8T20 - chains C and D of the 5 polymer chains in the assembly; structure by electron microscopy, 3.36 A resolution.

== Chain C ==
Name: Spike glycoprotein
Source organism: Severe acute respiratory syndrome coronavirus 2
UniProtKB: P0DTC2 (SPIKE_SARS2); numbering as in UniProt; present here: 1-88, 91-527, 532-1208
Amino-acid sequence (1269 residues; numbered 1 to 1271 plus 4 insertion-coded residues; 6 numbers in that range are skipped by the numbering (no residue carries them; nothing is unmodelled there); the number before each row is that of its first residue; a row labelled like 544A-544D holds insertion residues (544A, then the next letters in order)):
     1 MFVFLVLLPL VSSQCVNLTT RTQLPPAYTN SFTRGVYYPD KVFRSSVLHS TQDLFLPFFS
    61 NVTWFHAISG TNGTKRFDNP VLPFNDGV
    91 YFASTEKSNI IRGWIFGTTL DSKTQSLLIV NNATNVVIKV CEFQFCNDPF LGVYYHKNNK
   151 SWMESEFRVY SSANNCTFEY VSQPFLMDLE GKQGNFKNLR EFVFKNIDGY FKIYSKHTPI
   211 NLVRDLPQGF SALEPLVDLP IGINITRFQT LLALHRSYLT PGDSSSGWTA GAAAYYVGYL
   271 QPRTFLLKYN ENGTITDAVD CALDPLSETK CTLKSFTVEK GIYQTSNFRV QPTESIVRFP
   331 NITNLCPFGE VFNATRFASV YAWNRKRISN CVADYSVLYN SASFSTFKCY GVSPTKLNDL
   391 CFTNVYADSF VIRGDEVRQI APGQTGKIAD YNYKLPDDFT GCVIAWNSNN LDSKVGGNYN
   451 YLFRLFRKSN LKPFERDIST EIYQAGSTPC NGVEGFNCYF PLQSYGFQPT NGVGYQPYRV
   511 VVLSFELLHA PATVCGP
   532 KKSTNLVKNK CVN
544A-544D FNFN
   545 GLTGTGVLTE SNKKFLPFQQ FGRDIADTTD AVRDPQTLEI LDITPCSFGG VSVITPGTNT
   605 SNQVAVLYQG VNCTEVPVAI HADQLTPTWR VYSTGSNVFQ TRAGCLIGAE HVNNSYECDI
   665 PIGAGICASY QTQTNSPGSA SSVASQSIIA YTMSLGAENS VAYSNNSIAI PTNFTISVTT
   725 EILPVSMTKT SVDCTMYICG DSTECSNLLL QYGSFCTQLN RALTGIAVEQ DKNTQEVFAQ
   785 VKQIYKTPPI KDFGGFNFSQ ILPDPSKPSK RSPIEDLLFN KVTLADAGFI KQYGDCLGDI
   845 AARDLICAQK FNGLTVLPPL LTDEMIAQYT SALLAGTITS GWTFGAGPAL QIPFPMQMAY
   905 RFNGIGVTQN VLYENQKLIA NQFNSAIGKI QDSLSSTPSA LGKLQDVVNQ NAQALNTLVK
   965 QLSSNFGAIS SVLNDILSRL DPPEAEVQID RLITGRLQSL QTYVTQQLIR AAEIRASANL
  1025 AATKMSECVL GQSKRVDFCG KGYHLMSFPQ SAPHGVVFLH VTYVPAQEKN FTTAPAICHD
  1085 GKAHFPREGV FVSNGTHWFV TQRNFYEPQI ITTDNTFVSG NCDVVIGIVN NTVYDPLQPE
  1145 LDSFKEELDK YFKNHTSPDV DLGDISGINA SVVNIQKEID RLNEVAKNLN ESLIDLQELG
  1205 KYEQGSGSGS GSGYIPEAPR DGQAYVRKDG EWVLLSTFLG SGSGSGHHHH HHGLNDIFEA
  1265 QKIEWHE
Not modelled in the structure: 1-26, 69-77, 144-164, 173-185, 246-262, 321-334, 366-374, 532-543, 544A-544D, 621-640, 677-688, 828-853, 1148-1271
Sequence notes: variant Phe-453 (Tyr in P0DTC2); engineered mutation Gly-614 (Asp in P0DTC2), Gly-682 (Arg in P0DTC2), Ser-683 (Arg in P0DTC2), Ser-685 (Arg in P0DTC2), Pro-817 (Phe in P0DTC2), Pro-892 (Ala in P0DTC2), Pro-899 (Ala in P0DTC2), Pro-942 (Ala in P0DTC2), Pro-986 (Lys in P0DTC2), Pro-987 (Val in P0DTC2); expression tag (1209-1271)
Disulfides: Cys-131/Cys-166, Cys-291/Cys-301, Cys-336/Cys-361, Cys-379/Cys-432, Cys-480/Cys-488, Cys-617/Cys-649, Cys-662/Cys-671, Cys-738/Cys-760, Cys-743/Cys-749, Cys-1032/Cys-1043, Cys-1082/Cys-1126
Curated features (UniProtKB/Swiss-Prot):
  - region: Asn-280 to Cys-301 (Putative superantigen), Arg-403 to Asp-405 (Integrin-binding motif), Asn-448 to Leu-452, Arg-454 to Phe-456 (Immunodominant HLA epitope recognized by the CD8+), Pro-681, Ala-684 (Putative superantigen), Ser-816 to Tyr-837 (Fusion peptide 1), Lys-835 to Phe-855 (Fusion peptide 2), Asp-1163 to Glu-1202 (Heptad repeat 2)
  - site: Arg-815, Ser-816 (Cleavage)
  - glycosylation: Asn-17 (N-linked (GlcNAc...) (complex) asparagine), Asn-61 (N-linked (GlcNAc...) (hybrid) asparagine), Asn-122 (N-linked (GlcNAc...) (hybrid) asparagine), Asn-149 (N-linked (GlcNAc...) (complex) asparagine), Asn-165 (N-linked (GlcNAc...) (complex) asparagine), Asn-234 (N-linked (GlcNAc...) (high mannose) asparagine), Asn-282 (N-linked (GlcNAc...) (complex) asparagine), Thr-323 (O-linked (GalNAc) threonine), Ser-325 (O-linked (HexNAc...) serine), Asn-331 (N-linked (GlcNAc...) (complex) asparagine), Asn-343 (N-linked (GlcNAc...) (complex) asparagine), Asn-603 (N-linked (GlcNAc...) (hybrid) asparagine), Asn-616 (N-linked (GlcNAc...) (complex) asparagine), Asn-657 (N-linked (GlcNAc...) (complex) asparagine), Thr-676 (O-linked (GlcNAc...) threonine), Thr-678 (O-linked (GlcNAc...) threonine), Asn-709 (N-linked (GlcNAc...) (high mannose) asparagine), Asn-717 (N-linked (GlcNAc...) (hybrid) asparagine), Asn-801 (N-linked (GlcNAc...) (hybrid) asparagine), Asn-1074 (N-linked (GlcNAc...) (hybrid) asparagine) and 5 more in UniProt
  - natural variant: Leu-5 (L5F: In strain: Iota/B.1.526), Ser-13 (S13I: In strain: Epsilon/B.1.427/B.1.429), Leu-18 (L18F: In strain: Beta/B.1.351, Gamma/P.1 and 1 more), Thr-19 (T19I: In strain: Omicron/BQ.1.1, Omicron/XBB.1.5 and 1 more; T19R: In strain: Delta/B.1.617.2, Omicron/BA.2 and 4 more), Thr-20 (T20N: In strain: Gamma/P.1), Leu-24 to Ala-27 (sequence variant, change not given here; In strain: Omicron/BA.2, Omicron/BA.2.12.1 and 6 more), Pro-26 (P26S: In strain: Gamma/P.1), Gln-52 (Q52H: In strain: Omicron/EG.5.1), Ala-67 (A67V: In strain: Eta/B.1.525, Omicron/BA.1), Thr-95 (T95I: In strain: Iota/B.1.526, Mu/B.1.621 and 2 more), Arg-102 (R102I: In strain: A23.1), Asp-138 (D138Y: In strain: Gamma/P.1), 77 further natural variant entries in UniProt
  - mutagenesis: Asn-121 (N121Q: Partial loss of biliverdin affinity), Arg-190 (R190K: Partial loss of biliverdin affinity), Asn-234 (N234Q: Increased resistance to neutralizing antibodies), Asn-331 (N331Q: Reduced viral infectivity), Asn-343 (N343Q: Reduced viral infectivity), Leu-452 (L452R: Increased resistance to neutralizing antibodies. Decreases HLA binding to NF9 epitope. Increased binding affinity to human ACE2), Ala-475 (A475V: Increased resistance to neutralizing antibodies), Val-483 (V483A: Increased resistance to neutralizing antibodies), Glu-484 (E484D: Increased replication in human TMEM106B overexpressing cells), Phe-490 (F490L: Increased resistance to neutralizing antibodies and human covalescent sera neutralization), Gln-493 (Q493N: Reduced host ACE2-binding affinity in vitro; Q493Y: Reduced host ACE2-binding affinity in vitro), Asn-501 (N501T: Reduced host ACE2-binding affinity in vitro; N501Y: Increased binding affinity to human ACE2), 9 further mutagenesis entries in UniProt

== Chain D ==
Name: Angiotensin-converting enzyme
Source organism: Neovison vison
UniProtKB: A0A7T0Q2W2 (A0A7T0Q2W2_NEOVI); residue numbers follow UniProt; this construct covers 1-739
Amino-acid sequence (771 residues; each row starts with the number of its first residue):
     1 MLGSSWLLLS LAALTAAQST TEDLAKTFLE KFNYEAEELS YQNSLASWNY NTNITDENIQ
    61 KMNIAGAKWS AFYEEESQHA KTYPLEEIQD PIIKRQLRAL QQSGSSVLSA DKRERLNTIL
   121 NAMSTIYSTG KACNPNNPQE CLLLEPGLDD IMENSKDYNE RLWAWEGWRS EVGKQLRPLY
   181 EEYVALKNEM ARANNYEDYG DYWRGDYEEE WADGYNYSRN QLIEDVEHTF TQIKPLYEHL
   241 HAYVRAKLMD AYPSRISPTG CLPAHLLGDM WGRFWTNLYP LMVPFGQKPN IDVTDAMVNQ
   301 SWDARRIFKE AEKFFVSVGL PNMTEGFWQN SMLTEPGDNR KVVCHPTAWD LGKHDFRIKM
   361 CTKVTMDDFL TAHHEMGHIQ YDMAYAAQPF LLRNGANEGF HEAVGEIMSL SAATPNHLKN
   421 IGLLPPDFSE DSETDINFLL KQALTIVGTL PFTYMLEKWR WMVFKGEIPK EQWMQKWWEM
   481 KRDIVGVVEP LPHDETYCDP AALFHVANDY SFIRYYTRTI YQFQFQEALC QIAKHEGPLY
   541 KCDISNSREA GQKLHEMLSL GRSKPWTFAL ERVVGAKTMD VRPLLNYFEP LFTWLKEQNR
   601 NSFVGWNTDW SPYADQSIKV RISLKSALGE KAYEWNDNEM YFFQSSIAYA MREYFSKVKK
   661 QTIPFVDKDV RVSDLKPRIS FNFIVTSPEN MSDIIPRADV EEAIRKSRGR INDAFRLDDN
   721 SLEFLGIQPT LEPPYQPPVG SGSGSGHHHH HHGSGSGLND IFEAQKIEWH E
Not modelled in the structure: 1-18, 615-771
Sequence notes: expression tag (740-771)
Disulfides: Cys-133/Cys-141, Cys-344/Cys-361, Cys-530/Cys-542

== Chain C / chain D interface ==
Pairs across the interface (25):
  Lys-417(C) / Glu-30(D)  salt bridge
  Tyr-449(C) / Gln-42(D)  hydrogen bond
  Phe-453(C) / Tyr-34(D)
  Leu-455(C) / Glu-30(D)
  Phe-456(C) / Thr-27(D)
  Phe-456(C) / Glu-30(D)
  Ala-475(C) / Ser-19(D)  hydrogen bond (backbone-backbone)
  Tyr-489(C) / Thr-27(D)
  Tyr-489(C) / Lys-31(D)
  Gln-493(C) / Glu-35(D)
  Tyr-495(C) / Glu-38(D)
  Gly-496(C) / Glu-38(D)
  Gly-496(C) / Lys-353(D)
  Gln-498(C) / Tyr-41(D)
  Gln-498(C) / Gln-42(D)
  Gln-498(C) / Lys-353(D)
  Thr-500(C) / Tyr-41(D)  hydrogen bond
  Thr-500(C) / Asp-355(D)
  Asn-501(C) / Lys-353(D)  hydrogen bond
  Asn-501(C) / Asp-355(D)
  Gly-502(C) / Lys-353(D)  hydrogen bond (backbone-backbone)
  Gly-502(C) / His-354(D)
  Gly-502(C) / Asp-355(D)  hydrogen bond (backbone-side chain)
  Gly-504(C) / His-354(D)
  Tyr-505(C) / Lys-353(D)
Also at the interface, not in a pair above, chain C (20 interface residues in all): Asp-405, Tyr-473, Asn-487, Val-503
Also at the interface, not in a pair above, chain D (14 interface residues in all): Leu-45, Asn-330

== Overview ==
Chain C and chain D form an interface of 20 and 14 residues respectively; the contacts include 6 hydrogen
bonds and 1 salt bridge. Polar pairs include Lys-417(C)/Glu-30(D), Tyr-449(C)/Gln-42(D) and
Thr-500(C)/Tyr-41(D). Curated annotation (UniProt) lists 20 mutagenesis sites on chain C.
Chain C is Spike glycoprotein (Severe acute respiratory syndrome coronavirus 2) and chain D is
Angiotensin-converting enzyme (Neovison vison); the structure, Cryo-EM structure of mink variant Y453F
trimeric spike protein bound to two mink ACE2 receptors, was determined by electron microscopy (same
publication as 8T21, 8T22, 8T23, 8T25 and 8TAZ).
